Entry 3D49 (X-ray diffraction, 1.50 A resolution); this record covers chains L and H of the 3 polymer chains in the assembly.

[Chain L]
Name: Thrombin light chain
Organism: Homo sapiens
Notes: EC 3.4.21.5
UniProtKB: P00734 (THRB_HUMAN); residues 1-14 here correspond to UniProt positions 336-349 (UniProt number = residue number + 335)
Amino-acid sequence (36 residues; numbered 1 to 14 plus 22 insertion-coded residues; the number before each row is that of its first residue; a row labelled like 14A-14N holds insertion residues (14A, then the next letters in order)):
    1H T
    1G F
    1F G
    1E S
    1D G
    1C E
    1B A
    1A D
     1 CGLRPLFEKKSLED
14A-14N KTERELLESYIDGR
Disordered / not traced: 1H, 1G, 1F, 1E, 1D, 14L-14N
Swiss-Prot annotation at these positions:
  - site: Arg14N (Cleavage)

[Chain H]
Name: Thrombin heavy chain
Organism: Homo sapiens
Notes: EC 3.4.21.5
UniProtKB: P00734 (THRB_HUMAN); the construct lacks a stretch of the UniProt sequence and is renumbered around it, so the offset changes along the chain: 16-36 = UniProt 364-384; 37-60 = UniProt 386-409; 61-77 = UniProt 419-435; 78-97 = UniProt 437-456; 7 more segments
Amino-acid sequence (259 residues; row label = number of the first residue in the row; note: 1 number in that range is skipped by the numbering (no residue carries it; nothing is unmodelled there); a row labelled like 60A-60I holds insertion residues (60A, then the next letters in order)):
    16 IVEGSDAEIGMSPWQVMLFRK
   36A S
    37 PQELLCGASLISDRWVLTAAHCLL
60A-60I YPPWDKNFT
    61 ENDLLVRIGKHSRTRYE
   77A R
    78 NIEKISMLEKIYIHPRYNWR
   97A E
    98 NLDRDIALMKLKKPVAFSDYIHPVCLPDRETA
129A-129C ASL
   130 LQAGYKGRVTGWGNLKETWT
149A-149E ANVGK
   150 GQPSVLQVVNLPIVERPVCKDSTRIRITDNMFCAG
  184A Y
   185 KP
186A-186D DEGK
   187 RGDACEGDSGGPFVMKSP
204A-204B FN
   205 NRWYQMGIVSWGE
   219 GCD
  221A R
   222 DGKYGFYTHVFRLKKWIQKVIDQFGE
Disordered / not traced: 147-149, 149A-149E, 246-247
Swiss-Prot annotation at these positions:
  - region: Ala183 to Val200 (High affinity receptor-binding region which is also known as the TP508 peptide)
  - active site (Charge relay system): His57, Asp102, Ser195
  - glycosylation: Asn60G (N-linked (GlcNAc...) (complex) asparagine)
Cystine bridges: Cys42-Cys58, Cys168-Cys182, Cys191-Cys220
Residues lining bound ligands: benzamidine (BEN): Ser171, Glu217, Gly223, Lys224

[Interface between chain L and chain H]
Cross-chain cystine bridges: Cys1(L)-Cys122(H)
Pairs across the interface (64; chain L residue first):
  Cys1(L) - Pro120(H)
  Cys1(L) - Val121(H)
  Cys1(L) - Cys122(H)  disulfide
  Cys1(L) - Arg206(H)  hydrogen bond (backbone-side chain)
  Asp1A(L) - His119(H)  salt bridge
  Asp1A(L) - Arg206(H)
  Ala1B(L) - Arg206(H)  hydrogen bond (backbone-side chain)
  Glu1C(L) - Ile47(H)
  Glu1C(L) - Ser48(H)
  Glu1C(L) - Phe114(H)
  Glu1C(L) - Pro120(H)
  Gly2(L) - Trp29(H)
  Gly2(L) - Pro120(H)  hydrogen bond (backbone-backbone)
  Gly2(L) - Cys122(H)
  Gly2(L) - Arg206(H)
  Gly2(L) - Trp207(H)  hydrogen bond (backbone-backbone)
  Leu3(L) - His119(H)  hydrogen bond (backbone-side chain)
  Leu3(L) - Asn205(H)
  Leu3(L) - Arg206(H)
  Arg4(L) - Gly25(H)
  Arg4(L) - Met26(H)  hydrogen bond (side chain-backbone)
  Arg4(L) - Pro28(H)
  Arg4(L) - Trp29(H)
  Arg4(L) - Arg137(H)
  Arg4(L) - Trp207(H)
  Pro5(L) - Ser115(H)
  Pro5(L) - Asp116(H)
  Pro5(L) - His119(H)
  Leu6(L) - Ile24(H)
  Leu6(L) - Asp116(H)
  Phe7(L) - Glu23(H)
  Phe7(L) - Ile24(H)
  Phe7(L) - Gly25(H)
  Phe7(L) - Met26(H)
  Glu8(L) - Lys202(H)  salt bridge
  Glu8(L) - Asn205(H)
  Glu8(L) - Trp207(H)  hydrogen bond
  Lys9(L) - His119(H)
  Asp14(L) - Glu23(H)
  Asp14(L) - Met26(H)
  Asp14(L) - Arg137(H)  salt bridge
  Asp14(L) - Trp207(H)
  Lys14A(L) - Glu23(H)  hydrogen bond (backbone-side chain)
  Thr14B(L) - Arg137(H)  hydrogen bond
  Thr14B(L) - Asn159(H)  hydrogen bond
  Glu14C(L) - Arg137(H)
  Glu14C(L) - Lys202(H)  salt bridge
  Glu14E(L) - Lys135(H)  salt bridge
  Glu14E(L) - Asn159(H)  hydrogen bond
  Glu14E(L) - Tyr184A(H)  hydrogen bond
  Leu14F(L) - Lys135(H)
  Leu14F(L) - Gly136(H)
  Leu14F(L) - Asn159(H)
  Leu14F(L) - Trp207(H)  hydrophobic
  Leu14G(L) - Pro204(H)  hydrophobic
  Ser14I(L) - Gly133(H)
  Ser14I(L) - Tyr134(H)
  Ser14I(L) - Lys135(H)  hydrogen bond (side chain-backbone)
  Tyr14J(L) - Tyr134(H)  hydrophobic
  Tyr14J(L) - Lys135(H)  hydrogen bond (side chain-backbone)
  Tyr14J(L) - Met201(H)
  Tyr14J(L) - Lys202(H)  hydrogen bond (side chain-backbone)
  Tyr14J(L) - Pro204(H)
  Ile14K(L) - Tyr134(H)
Interface residues without a listed pair, chain H (30 interface residues in all): Asp49, Tyr117

[Summary]
Chain L and chain H form an interface of 22 and 30 residues respectively, with 1 disulfide bond, 15 hydrogen
bonds and 5 salt bridges. Among the polar pairs are Asp1A(L)-His119(H), Glu8(L)-Lys202(H) and
Glu14E(L)-Lys135(H). Bound to chain H: benzamidine.
Here chain L is Thrombin light chain and chain H is Thrombin heavy chain, both from Homo sapiens. Entry 3D49
(Thrombin Inhibition) was determined by X-ray diffraction.
